PDB entry 7TI8 | electron microscopy, 3.50 A resolution | chains C and D of the 8 polymer chains in the assembly

[Chain C]
Protein: Replication factor C subunit 3
From: Saccharomyces cerevisiae
Reference sequence: P38629 (RFC3_YEAST); numbering as in UniProt (aligned over 1-340)
Chain sequence (340 residues; row label = number of the first residue in the row):
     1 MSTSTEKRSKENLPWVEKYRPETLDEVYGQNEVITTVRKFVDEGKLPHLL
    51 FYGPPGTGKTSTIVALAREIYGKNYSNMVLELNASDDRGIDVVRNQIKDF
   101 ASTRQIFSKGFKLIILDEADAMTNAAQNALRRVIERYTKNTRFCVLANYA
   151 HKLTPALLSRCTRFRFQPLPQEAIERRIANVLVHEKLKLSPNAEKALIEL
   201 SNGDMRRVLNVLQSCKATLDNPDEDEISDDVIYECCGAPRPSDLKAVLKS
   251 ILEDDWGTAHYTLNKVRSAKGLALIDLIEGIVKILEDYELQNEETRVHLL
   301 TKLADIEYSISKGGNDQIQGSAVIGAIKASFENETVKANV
Unresolved in the structure: 1-6, 336-340
Bound ions: Mg2+: Thr60 (together with ATP-gamma-S)
Residues lining bound ligands:
  - ATP-gamma-S (AGS; phosphothiophosphoric acid-adenylate ester), molecule 1: Val16, Tyr19, Arg20, Pro21, Glu26, Val27, Tyr28, Pro55, Gly56, Thr57, Gly58, Lys59, Thr60, Ser61, Asn148, Leu169, Arg177, Met205, Arg206, Leu209
  - ATP-gamma-S (AGS), molecule 2: Arg131, Glu135, Arg160
Curated features (UniProtKB/Swiss-Prot):
  - binding site (ATP): Val16 to Tyr19, Arg20, Tyr28, Gly53 to Ser61, Asn148, Arg206
  - modified residue: Ser2 (N-acetylserine)

[Chain D]
Protein: Replication factor C subunit 2
From: Saccharomyces cerevisiae
Reference sequence: P40348 (RFC2_YEAST); numbering as in UniProt (aligned over 1-353)
Chain sequence (353 residues; each row starts with the number of its first residue):
     1 MFEGFGPNKKRKISKLAAEQSLAQQPWVEKYRPKNLDEVTAQDHAVTVLK
    51 KTLKSANLPHMLFYGPPGTGKTSTILALTKELYGPDLMKSRILELNASDE
   101 RGISIVREKVKNFARLTVSKPSKHDLENYPCPPYKIIILDEADSMTADAQ
   151 SALRRTMETYSGVTRFCLICNYVTRIIDPLASRCSKFRFKALDASNAIDR
   201 LRFISEQENVKCDDGVLERILDISAGDLRRGITLLQSASKGAQYLGDGKN
   251 ITSTQVEELAGVVPHDILIEIVEKVKSGDFDEIKKYVNTFMKSGWSAASV
   301 VNQLHEYYITNDNFDTNFKNQISWLLFTTDSRLNNGTNEHIQLLNLLVKI
   351 SQL
Unresolved in the structure: 1-17
Bound ions: Mg2+: Thr72 (together with ATP-gamma-S)
Residues lining bound ligands:
  - ATP-gamma-S (AGS; phosphothiophosphoric acid-adenylate ester), molecule 1: Trp27, Val28, Tyr31, Arg32, Pro33, Glu38, Val39, Thr40, Ala41, Pro66, Pro67, Gly68, Thr69, Gly70, Lys71, Thr72, Ser73, Asn171, Leu192, Arg200, Leu228, Arg229, Ile232
  - ATP-gamma-S (AGS), molecule 2: Arg154, Glu158, Pro179, Arg183
Curated features (UniProtKB/Swiss-Prot):
  - binding site (ATP): Val28, Arg32, Gly65 to Ser73, Asn171, Arg229
  - modified residue: Met1 (N-acetylmethionine)

[How chain C and chain D interact]
Contacting residue pairs (93):
  Arg8(C) with Val118(D); Pro133(D), hydrogen bond (side chain-backbone); Gly162(D), hydrogen bond (side chain-backbone); Val163(D)
  Asn12(C) with Ala56(D); Pro133(D); Arg165(D), hydrogen bond (backbone-side chain)
  Leu13(C) with Asn57(D); Gly162(D); Arg165(D)
  Pro14(C) with Leu58(D); Pro59(D), hydrophobic; Arg165(D)
  Trp15(C) with Asn57(D)
  Glu17(C) with Glu158(D); Ser161(D)
  Arg20(C) with Arg155(D); Glu158(D), salt bridge
  Pro55(C) with Asp178(D)
  Thr60(C) with Arg155(D)
  Glu81(C) with Arg155(D), salt bridge
  Asn83(C) with Arg155(D)
  Ala84(C) with Arg107(D); Ser151(D); Ala152(D)
  Ser85(C) with Arg107(D); Lys111(D); Ala152(D); Thr156(D), hydrogen bond
  Asp86(C) with Arg107(D), hydrogen bond (backbone-side chain); Lys111(D), salt bridge
  Glu118(C) with Arg154(D), salt bridge; Arg155(D); Arg183(D), salt bridge
  Asn148(C) with Arg154(D), hydrogen bond
  Tyr149(C) with Pro179(D)
  Asp204(C) with Ser182(D)
  Arg206(C) with Glu158(D), salt bridge; Ser182(D); Arg183(D)
  Asn210(C) with Pro59(D); Ser182(D); Arg183(D), hydrogen bond (side chain-backbone); Cys184(D), hydrogen bond (side chain-backbone); Ser185(D)
  Gln213(C) with Asn57(D), hydrogen bond (side chain-backbone); Pro59(D)
  Ser214(C) with Ser185(D)
  Ala217(C) with Val48(D), hydrophobic; Lys51(D)
  Glu234(C) with His44(D)
  Gly237(C) with Arg188(D), hydrogen bond (backbone-side chain)
  Trp256(C) with Ile309(D), hydrophobic; Thr316(D); Lys319(D); Asn320(D), hydrogen bond; Ser323(D)
  His260(C) with Ile309(D)
  Ser268(C) with Asp193(D), hydrogen bond
  Lys270(C) with Lys190(D), hydrogen bond (backbone-side chain)
  Gly271(C) with Arg188(D), hydrogen bond (backbone-side chain); Lys190(D)
  Leu272(C) with Arg188(D)
  Ala273(C) with Arg188(D)
  Lys302(C) with Trp324(D)
  Asp305(C) with Phe327(D)
  Ile306(C) with Phe327(D), hydrophobic
  Ser309(C) with Phe327(D); Ser331(D), hydrogen bond
  Ser311(C) with Tyr172(D); Thr174(D)
  Lys312(C) with Tyr172(D), hydrogen bond (backbone-side chain); Asn334(D); Asn335(D)
  Gly313(C) with Tyr172(D)
  Gly314(C) with Asp330(D); Asn334(D)
  Asn315(C) with Asn302(D); Asp330(D)
  Gln317(C) with Asn302(D), hydrogen bond; His305(D), hydrogen bond (backbone-side chain)
  Ile318(C) with Val301(D), hydrophobic; Leu326(D); Phe327(D); Asp330(D)
  Gln319(C) with Phe327(D)
  Ser321(C) with His305(D), hydrogen bond; Ser323(D), hydrogen bond (backbone-side chain)
  Ala322(C) with Ser323(D); Phe327(D), hydrophobic
  Gly325(C) with Asn320(D); Ser323(D)
  Lys328(C) with Asn320(D)
Also at the interface, not in a pair above, chain C (59 interface residues in all): Lys7, Glu11, Val16, Asp87, Asp117, Arg207, Thr218, Cys235, Cys236, Ala329, Glu332
Also at the interface, not in a pair above, chain D (50 interface residues in all): Thr47, Lys186, Phe187

[Summary]
The interface between chain C and chain D involves 59 residues on one side and 50 on the other; the contacts
include 20 hydrogen bonds and 6 salt bridges. Among the polar pairs are Arg20(C)-Glu158(D), Glu81(C)-Arg155(D)
and Asp86(C)-Lys111(D).
Here chain C is Replication factor C subunit 3 and chain D is Replication factor C subunit 2, both from
Saccharomyces cerevisiae. Entry 7TI8 (Structure of the yeast clamp loader (Replication Factor C RFC) bound to
the open sliding clamp ...) was determined by electron microscopy together with 7THJ, 7THV, 7TIB, 7TIC, 7TID
and 7TKU from the same study.
